5VLL - chains A and Z of the 3 polymer chains in the assembly; structure by X-ray diffraction, 2.37 A resolution.

[Chain A]
Molecule: Proprotein convertase subtilisin/kexin type 9
Source organism: Homo sapiens
Notes: EC 3.4.21.-
UniProt: Q8NBP7 (PCSK9_HUMAN); numbering as in UniProt (aligned over 1-452)
Sequence (460 residues; row label = number of the first residue in the row):
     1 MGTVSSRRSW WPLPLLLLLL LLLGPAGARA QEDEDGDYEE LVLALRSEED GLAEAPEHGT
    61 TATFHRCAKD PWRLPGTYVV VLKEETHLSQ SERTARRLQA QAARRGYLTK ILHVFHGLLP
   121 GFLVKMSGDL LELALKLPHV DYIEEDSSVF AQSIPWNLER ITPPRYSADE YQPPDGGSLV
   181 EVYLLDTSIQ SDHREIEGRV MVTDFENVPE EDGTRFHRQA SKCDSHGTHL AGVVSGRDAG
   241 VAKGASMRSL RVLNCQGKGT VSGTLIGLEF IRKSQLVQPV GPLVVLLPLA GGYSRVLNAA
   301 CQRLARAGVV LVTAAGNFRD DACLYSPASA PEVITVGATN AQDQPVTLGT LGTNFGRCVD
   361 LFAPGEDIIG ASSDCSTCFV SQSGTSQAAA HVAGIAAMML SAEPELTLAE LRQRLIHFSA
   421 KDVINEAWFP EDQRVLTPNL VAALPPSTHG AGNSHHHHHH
Not modelled in the structure: 1-60, 153-175, 213-220, 447-460
Sequence notes: engineered mutation S167 (Arg in Q8NBP7); expression tag (453-460)
Disulfide bonds: C223-C255, C323-C358, C375-C378
Bound ions: Ca2+: P331, V333, D360

[Chain Z]
Molecule: Ace-thr-val-phe-thr-ser-trp-glu-glu-tyr-leu-asp-trp-val-NH2
Sequence (15 residues; numbered 0 to 14; the number before each row is that of its first residue; numbering starts at 0):
     0 XTVFTSWEEY LDWVX
Modified / non-standard residues: ACE (acetyl group) at position 0; NH2 (amino group) at position 14

[Chain A / chain Z interface]
Pairs across the interface - 16 pairs, chain A then chain Z:
  D238(A) - W6(Z)
  A239(A) - W6(Z)  hydrophobic
  I369(A) - W6(Z)  hydrophobic
  I369(A) - Y9(Z)
  S372(A) - V2(Z)
  D374(A) - V2(Z)
  T377(A) - T4(Z)  hydrogen bond (side chain-backbone)
  T377(A) - S5(Z)
  C378(A) - V2(Z)  hydrophobic
  C378(A) - F3(Z)
  F379(A) - T1(Z)
  F379(A) - V2(Z)
  F379(A) - F3(Z)  hydrogen bond (backbone-backbone)
  F379(A) - W6(Z)  hydrophobic
  V380(A) - T1(Z)
  V380(A) - V2(Z)  hydrophobic
Other interface residues (no listed pair), chain A (10 interface residues in all): C375
Other interface residues (no listed pair), chain Z (8 interface residues in all): ACE_0

[Overview]
10 residues of chain A face 8 of chain Z across their interface; the contacts include 2 hydrogen bonds. Polar
pairs include T377(A)-T4(Z) and F379(A)-F3(Z). P331(A), V333(A) and D360(A) coordinate Ca2+.
Here chain A is Proprotein convertase subtilisin/kexin type 9 (Homo sapiens) and chain Z is
Ace-thr-val-phe-thr-ser-trp-glu-glu-tyr-leu-asp-trp-val-NH2. Entry 5VLL (Short PCSK9 delta-P' complex with
peptide Pep3) was determined by X-ray diffraction (same publication as 5VLA, 5VLH and 5VLK).
